8DB6 - chains A and C of the 4 polymer chains in the assembly; structure by X-ray diffraction, 2.02 A resolution.

== Chain A (and C) ==
Molecule: Inosine-uridine preferring nucleoside hydrolase family protein
Source organism: Trichomonas vaginalis
Notes: chain C of this document is another copy of the same molecule, construct and numbering; everything in this record applies to it too
Reference sequence: A2EYV3 (A2EYV3_TRIVA); residues 1-304 here = UniProt positions 1-304
Amino-acid sequence (304 residues; row label = number of the first residue in the row):
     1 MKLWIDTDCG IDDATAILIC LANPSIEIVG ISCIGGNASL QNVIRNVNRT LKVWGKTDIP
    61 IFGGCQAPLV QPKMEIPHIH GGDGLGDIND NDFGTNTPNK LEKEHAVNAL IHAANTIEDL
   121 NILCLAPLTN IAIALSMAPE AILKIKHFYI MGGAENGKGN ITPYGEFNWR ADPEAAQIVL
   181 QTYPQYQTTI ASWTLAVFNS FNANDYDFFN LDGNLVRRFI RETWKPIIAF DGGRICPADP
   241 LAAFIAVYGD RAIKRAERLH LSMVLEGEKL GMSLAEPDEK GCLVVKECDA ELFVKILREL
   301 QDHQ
Unresolved in the structure: 155-161, 303-304 (chain C: 74-77, 156-160, 229-230, 303-304)
Bound ions: Ca2+: D8, D13, L125, D239 (together with glycerol)

== Chain A / chain C interface ==
Contacting residue pairs (23; chain A residue first):
  P77(A) with T162(C); Y164(C)
  H78(A) with T162(C); G165(C); W193(C); D231(C), salt bridge
  G81(A) with T162(C)
  G82(A) with Y164(C)
  D87(A) with T162(C), hydrogen bond; Y164(C)
  P163(A) with N204(C)
  Y164(A) with N204(C), hydrogen bond (backbone-side chain); N210(C), hydrogen bond; I228(C), hydrophobic; G233(C)
  G165(A) with G232(C); G233(C)
  A229(A) with I161(C)
  F230(A) with I161(C); V197(C), hydrophobic; R234(C), hydrogen bond (backbone-side chain); C236(C), hydrophobic
  D231(A) with R234(C), hydrogen bond (backbone-side chain)
Other interface residues (no listed pair), chain A (16 interface residues in all): I79, T162, W193, P226, G232
Other interface residues (no listed pair), chain C (16 interface residues in all): S200, A203

== Summary ==
The chain A/chain C interface involves 16 residues from each chain, with 5 hydrogen bonds and 1 salt bridge.
Among the polar pairs are H78(A)-D231(C), D87(A)-T162(C) and Y164(A)-N204(C). D8(A), D13(A), L125(A) and
D239(A) coordinate Ca2+.
Chain A and chain C are both Inosine-uridine preferring nucleoside hydrolase family protein (Trichomonas
vaginalis); the structure, Adenosine/guanosine nucleoside hydrolase, was determined by X-ray diffraction (same
publication as 8DB7, 8DB8 and 8DB9).
